Entry 3AAJ (X-ray diffraction, 2.40 A resolution); this record covers chains A and B.

[Chain A (and B)]
Name: Programmed cell death protein 6
From: Homo sapiens
Notes: engineered mutation(s): deletions of residues 3-23, G121, F122; chain B of this document is another copy of the same molecule, construct and numbering; everything in this record applies to it too
UniProtKB: O75340 (PDCD6_HUMAN); aligned to UniProt positions 3-168 over residues 24-189 (the alignment contains insertions or deletions, so no single offset holds)
Amino-acid sequence (167 residues; numbered 2 to 189; 21 numbers in that range are skipped by the numbering (no residue carries them; nothing is unmodelled there); the number before each row is that of its first residue):
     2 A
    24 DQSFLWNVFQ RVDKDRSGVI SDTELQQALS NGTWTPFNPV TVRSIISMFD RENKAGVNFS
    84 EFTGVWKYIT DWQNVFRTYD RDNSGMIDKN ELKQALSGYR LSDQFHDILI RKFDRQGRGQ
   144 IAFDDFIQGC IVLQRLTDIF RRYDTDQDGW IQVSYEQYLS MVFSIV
Swiss-Prot annotation at these positions:
  - binding site (Ca(2+)): Val63, Asp126
  - modified residue: Ala2 (N-acetylalanine)
Ion coordination: Ca2+ site 1: Asp36, Asp38, Ser40, Val42, Glu47; Ca2+ site 2: Asp103, Asp105, Ser107, Met109, Glu114; Ca2+ site 3: Asp167, Asp169, Asp171, Trp173
Reported in the primary citation:
  - contacts within the chain: Leu119-Tyr122 (hydrogen bond), Tyr122-Leu124 (hydrophobic contact), Tyr122-Gln157 (hydrogen bond), Tyr122-Leu156 (hydrophobic contact)
  - self-association interface (contacts with another copy of this molecule): Tyr178

[How chain A and chain B interact]
Pairs across the interface (63; chain A residue first):
  Tyr122(A) - Tyr178(B)
  Leu124(A) - Tyr178(B)  hydrophobic
  Leu124(A) - Glu179(B)
  Ser125(A) - Glu179(B)  hydrogen bond (backbone-side chain)
  Phe128(A) - Glu179(B)
  Phe128(A) - Leu182(B)  hydrophobic
  Phe128(A) - Ser183(B)
  Phe128(A) - Phe186(B)  hydrophobic
  Leu132(A) - Phe186(B)  hydrophobic
  Lys135(A) - Phe186(B)  hydrogen bond (side chain-backbone)
  Lys135(A) - Val189(B)  hydrogen bond (side chain-backbone)
  Phe136(A) - Phe186(B)  hydrophobic
  Leu156(A) - Tyr178(B)
  Leu159(A) - Tyr181(B)  hydrogen bond (backbone-side chain)
  Leu159(A) - Leu182(B)  hydrophobic
  Leu159(A) - Val185(B)  hydrophobic
  Leu159(A) - Phe186(B)  hydrophobic
  Thr160(A) - Tyr178(B)  hydrogen bond
  Ile162(A) - Tyr181(B)
  Phe163(A) - Tyr178(B)  hydrophobic
  Phe163(A) - Tyr181(B)  hydrophobic
  Gly172(A) - Ser177(B)
  Gly172(A) - Tyr178(B)  hydrogen bond (backbone-backbone)
  Trp173(A) - Val176(B)
  Trp173(A) - Ser177(B)
  Ile174(A) - Ile174(B)
  Ile174(A) - Gln175(B)
  Ile174(A) - Val176(B)  hydrogen bond (backbone-backbone)
  Gln175(A) - Trp173(B)
  Gln175(A) - Ile174(B)
  Gln175(A) - Gln175(B)
  Val176(A) - Trp173(B)
  Val176(A) - Ile174(B)  hydrogen bond (backbone-backbone)
  Ser177(A) - Gly172(B)
  Ser177(A) - Trp173(B)
  Tyr178(A) - Tyr122(B)
  Tyr178(A) - Leu124(B)  hydrophobic
  Tyr178(A) - Leu156(B)
  Tyr178(A) - Thr160(B)  hydrogen bond
  Tyr178(A) - Phe163(B)  hydrophobic
  Tyr178(A) - Gly172(B)  hydrogen bond (backbone-backbone)
  Glu179(A) - Leu124(B)
  Glu179(A) - Ser125(B)  hydrogen bond (side chain-backbone)
  Glu179(A) - Phe128(B)
  Gln180(A) - Trp173(B)
  Tyr181(A) - Leu159(B)  hydrogen bond (side chain-backbone)
  Tyr181(A) - Ile162(B)
  Tyr181(A) - Phe163(B)  hydrophobic
  Tyr181(A) - Met184(B)  hydrophobic
  Leu182(A) - Phe128(B)  hydrophobic
  Leu182(A) - Leu159(B)  hydrophobic
  Met184(A) - Tyr181(B)  hydrophobic
  Val185(A) - Leu159(B)  hydrophobic
  Val185(A) - Ile188(B)  hydrophobic
  Phe186(A) - Phe128(B)  hydrophobic
  Phe186(A) - Ile131(B)  hydrophobic
  Phe186(A) - Leu132(B)  hydrophobic
  Phe186(A) - Lys135(B)  hydrogen bond (backbone-side chain)
  Phe186(A) - Phe136(B)  hydrophobic
  Phe186(A) - Leu159(B)  hydrophobic
  Ile188(A) - Tyr181(B)
  Val189(A) - Lys135(B)  hydrogen bond (backbone-side chain)
  Val189(A) - Val189(B)  hydrophobic
Other interface residues (no listed pair), chain A (31 interface residues in all): Ile131, Val155, Ser183
Other interface residues (no listed pair), chain B (32 interface residues in all): Arg123, Val155, Gln180

[Summary]
The interface between chain A and chain B involves 31 residues on one side and 32 on the other, with 14
hydrogen bonds. Among the polar pairs are Ser125(A)-Glu179(B), Lys135(A)-Phe186(B) and Lys135(A)-Val189(B).
The paper reports a self-association interface involving Tyr178(A); contacts within the chain involving
Tyr122(A), Leu119(A) and Leu124(A) among others.
Both chains are Programmed cell death protein 6 (Homo sapiens). Entry 3AAJ (Crystal structure of Ca2+-bound
form of des3-23ALG-2deltaGF122) was determined by X-ray diffraction (same publication as 3AAK).
